Entry 6FLN (X-ray diffraction, 3.60 A resolution); this record covers chains A and B.

[Chain A (and B)]
Name: E3 ubiquitin/ISG15 ligase TRIM25
Source organism: Homo sapiens
Notes: EC 6.3.2.-, 2.3.2.27; fragment: coiled-coil and PRYSPRY domain; chain B of this document is another copy of the same molecule, construct and numbering; everything in this record applies to it too
UniProtKB: Q14258 (TRI25_HUMAN); residue numbers follow UniProt; this construct covers 189-630
Chain sequence (445 residues; numbered 186 to 630; the number before each row is that of its first residue):
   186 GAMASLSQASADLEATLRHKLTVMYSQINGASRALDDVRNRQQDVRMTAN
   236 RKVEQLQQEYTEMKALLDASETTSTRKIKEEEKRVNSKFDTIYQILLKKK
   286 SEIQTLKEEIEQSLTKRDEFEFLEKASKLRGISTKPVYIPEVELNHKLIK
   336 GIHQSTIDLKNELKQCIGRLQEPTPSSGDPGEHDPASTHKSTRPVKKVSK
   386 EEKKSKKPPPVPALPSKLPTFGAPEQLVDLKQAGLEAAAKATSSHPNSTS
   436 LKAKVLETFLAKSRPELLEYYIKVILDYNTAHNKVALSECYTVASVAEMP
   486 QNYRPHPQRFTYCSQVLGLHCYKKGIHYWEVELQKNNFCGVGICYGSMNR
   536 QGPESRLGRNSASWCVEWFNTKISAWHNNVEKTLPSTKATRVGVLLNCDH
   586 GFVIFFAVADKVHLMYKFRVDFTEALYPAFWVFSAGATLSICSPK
Disordered / not traced: 186-188, 361-435, 630 (chain B: 186-187, 359-433, 630)
Construct notes: expression tag (186-188)
From the paper describing this entry:
  - mutagenesis - Y463S/Y476S: abolished catalytic activity on RIG-I-2CARD
  - mutagenesis - Y463S/Y476S: decreased catalytic activity on RIG-I-2CARD ubiquitination

[Chain A / chain B interface]
Residue-residue contacts (210; chain A residue first):
  Ala194(A) with Leu308(B)
  Ser195(A) with Phe307(B)
  Leu198(A) with Phe307(B); Ala311(B), hydrophobic; Arg315(B)
  Glu199(A) with Leu299(B); Arg302(B), salt bridge; Phe307(B)
  Leu202(A) with Ile295(B), hydrophobic; Leu299(B), hydrophobic
  Lys205(A) with Ser318(B)
  Leu206(A) with Lys292(B); Glu296(B); Leu299(B), hydrophobic
  Met209(A) with Lys292(B); Ile295(B), hydrophobic; Thr319(B)
  Tyr210(A) with Lys292(B); Glu296(B)
  Gln212(A) with Ile288(B); Thr319(B), hydrogen bond; Lys320(B), hydrogen bond (side chain-backbone); Pro321(B)
  Ile213(A) with Lys285(B); Ile288(B), hydrophobic; Gln289(B); Lys292(B)
  Ala216(A) with Val322(B), hydrophobic
  Ser217(A) with Lys285(B), hydrogen bond
  Ala219(A) with Ile324(B)
  Leu220(A) with Tyr278(B), hydrophobic; Leu281(B), hydrophobic; Lys285(B)
  Val223(A) with Phe274(B), hydrophobic; Leu281(B), hydrophobic; Ile324(B), hydrophobic
  Arg224(A) with Tyr278(B)
  Arg226(A) with Phe274(B)
  Gln227(A) with Asn271(B), hydrogen bond (side chain-backbone); Phe274(B); Asp275(B), hydrogen bond
  Val230(A) with Asn271(B); Leu329(B), hydrophobic
  Arg231(A) with Asn271(B)
  Ala234(A) with Glu267(B)
  Lys237(A) with Ile334(B); His338(B)
  Gln240(A) with His338(B)
  Leu241(A) with Ile263(B), hydrophobic; His338(B); Thr341(B)
  Gln242(A) with Glu256(B)
  Glu244(A) with Thr341(B); Ile342(B); Lys345(B)
  Tyr245(A) with Leu252(B); Ser255(B), hydrogen bond; Glu256(B); Ser259(B); Thr341(B)
  Glu247(A) with Lys345(B), salt bridge
  Met248(A) with Leu344(B); Lys345(B); Leu348(B), hydrophobic
  Lys249(A) with Asp253(B), salt bridge; Glu256(B), salt bridge
  Leu251(A) with Ile352(B)
  Leu252(A) with Tyr245(B); Leu252(B), hydrophobic
  Asp253(A) with Lys249(B), salt bridge
  Ser255(A) with Tyr245(B), hydrogen bond; Leu355(B); Gln356(B), hydrogen bond
  Glu256(A) with Gln242(B); Tyr245(B); Lys249(B), salt bridge
  Thr258(A) with Gln356(B)
  Ser259(A) with Tyr245(B); Leu355(B); Gln356(B)
  Lys262(A) with Gln356(B)
  Ile263(A) with Leu241(B), hydrophobic
  Glu267(A) with Ala234(B)
  Asn271(A) with Gln227(B), hydrogen bond (backbone-side chain); Val230(B); Arg231(B)
  Ser272(A) with Cys475(B)
  Lys273(A) with Cys475(B); Tyr476(B)
  Phe274(A) with Val223(B), hydrophobic; Arg226(B); Gln227(B)
  Asp275(A) with Arg224(B), salt bridge; Gln227(B), hydrogen bond
  Thr276(A) with Cys475(B), hydrogen bond (side chain-backbone); Tyr476(B)
  Ile277(A) with Tyr476(B), hydrophobic
  Tyr278(A) with Leu220(B); Arg224(B)
  Ile280(A) with Leu461(B); Tyr463(B), hydrophobic; Leu504(B), hydrophobic
  Leu281(A) with Ala219(B), hydrophobic; Leu220(B), hydrophobic; Tyr463(B)
  Leu282(A) with Leu220(B)
  Lys283(A) with Leu504(B); His505(B); Tyr612(B), hydrogen bond
  Lys284(A) with Asp462(B), salt bridge; Asn464(B); Gln493(B), hydrogen bond
  Lys285(A) with Ile213(B); Ser217(B), hydrogen bond; Leu220(B)
  Ile288(A) with Ile213(B), hydrophobic
  Gln289(A) with Ile213(B)
  Lys292(A) with Leu206(B); Met209(B); Tyr210(B)
  Ile295(A) with Leu202(B), hydrophobic; Met209(B), hydrophobic
  Glu296(A) with Leu206(B); Tyr210(B)
  Leu299(A) with Leu202(B), hydrophobic; Arg203(B)
  Arg302(A) with Glu199(B), salt bridge; Arg203(B)
  Phe305(A) with Leu191(B), hydrophobic
  Phe307(A) with Ser195(B); Leu198(B), hydrophobic
  Leu308(A) with Ala194(B)
  Ala311(A) with Leu198(B), hydrophobic
  Arg315(A) with Asp197(B); Leu198(B); Lys205(B), hydrogen bond (backbone-side chain)
  Ile317(A) with Lys205(B), hydrogen bond (backbone-side chain)
  Thr319(A) with Met209(B); Gln212(B), hydrogen bond
  Lys320(A) with Gln212(B), hydrogen bond (backbone-side chain); Pro492(B)
  Pro321(A) with Gln212(B)
  Val322(A) with Gly215(B); Ala216(B), hydrophobic
  Tyr323(A) with Tyr463(B), hydrogen bond (backbone-side chain); Asn464(B); Tyr488(B); Arg489(B); Arg494(B), hydrogen bond
  Ile324(A) with Ala219(B), hydrophobic; Val223(B), hydrophobic; Arg489(B)
  Pro325(A) with Tyr476(B)
  Ile334(A) with Lys237(B)
  His338(A) with Gln240(B), hydrogen bond; Leu241(B)
  Ser340(A) with Leu355(B)
  Thr341(A) with Leu241(B); Glu244(B); Tyr245(B); Leu355(B)
  Ile342(A) with Glu244(B)
  Leu344(A) with Met248(B), hydrophobic; Cys351(B), hydrophobic
  Lys345(A) with Glu244(B), salt bridge; Glu247(B), salt bridge; Met248(B)
  Glu347(A) with Cys351(B); Arg354(B), salt bridge
  Leu348(A) with Met248(B), hydrophobic
  Cys351(A) with Leu344(B), hydrophobic; Glu347(B)
  Ile352(A) with Leu251(B); Leu252(B), hydrophobic; Ser255(B); Leu344(B)
  Arg354(A) with Glu347(B), salt bridge
  Leu355(A) with Ser255(B); Ser259(B); Ser340(B); Thr341(B)
  Gln356(A) with Ser255(B), hydrogen bond; Thr258(B); Ser259(B), hydrogen bond
  Thr359(A) with Lys262(B), hydrogen bond (backbone-side chain); Leu333(B)
  Leu461(A) with Ile280(B)
  Tyr463(A) with Ile277(B); Ile280(B), hydrophobic; Leu281(B); Lys284(B), hydrogen bond; Tyr323(B), hydrogen bond (side chain-backbone)
  Asn464(A) with Lys284(B), hydrogen bond; Tyr323(B)
  Cys475(A) with Ser272(B); Lys273(B); Thr276(B), hydrogen bond (backbone-side chain)
  Tyr476(A) with Thr276(B); Ile277(B), hydrophobic; Pro325(B)
  Tyr488(A) with Tyr323(B)
  Arg489(A) with Tyr323(B)
  Pro492(A) with Lys320(B)
  Gln493(A) with Glu287(B)
  Arg494(A) with Tyr323(B)
  Leu504(A) with Gln279(B); Ile280(B), hydrophobic; Lys283(B)
  His505(A) with Lys283(B)
  Tyr612(A) with Lys283(B), hydrogen bond
Other interface residues (no listed pair), chain A (125 interface residues in all): Leu191, Arg203, Gly215, Asp222, Val238, Thr260, Lys264, Val270, Gln279, Leu291, Ser298, Gly316, Ser318, Val327, Leu329, Ile337, Lys349, Pro360, Ile460, Asp462, Pro490, His491
Other interface residues (no listed pair), chain B (121 interface residues in all): Asp222, Asn235, Val238, Leu282, Leu291, Ser298, Phe305, Lys335, Ile337, Lys349, Ile460, His491

[In short]
125 residues of chain A face 121 of chain B across their interface; the contacts include 29 hydrogen bonds and
13 salt bridges. Polar contacts include Glu199(A)-Arg302(B), Glu247(A)-Lys345(B) and Lys249(A)-Asp253(B). From
the paper: Y463S/Y476S of chain A abolish catalytic activity on RIG-I-2CARD; Y463S/Y476S of chain A reduce
catalytic activity on RIG-I-2CARD ubiquitination.
Chain A and chain B are both E3 ubiquitin/ISG15 ligase TRIM25 (Homo sapiens); the structure, Crystal structure
of the human TRIM25 coiled-coil and PRYSPRY domains, was determined by X-ray diffraction together with 5NT2,
6FLM and 5NT1 from the same study.
